PDB entry 1IUN | X-ray diffraction, 2.80 A resolution | chains A and B

[Chain A (and B)]
Protein: meta-Cleavage product hydrolase
Organism: Pseudomonas fluorescens
Notes: EC 3.7.1.9; chain B of this document is another copy of the same molecule, construct and numbering; everything in this record applies to it too
UniProt: P96965 (P96965_PSEFL); residue numbers follow UniProt; this construct covers 1-282
Sequence (282 residues; row label = number of the first residue in the row):
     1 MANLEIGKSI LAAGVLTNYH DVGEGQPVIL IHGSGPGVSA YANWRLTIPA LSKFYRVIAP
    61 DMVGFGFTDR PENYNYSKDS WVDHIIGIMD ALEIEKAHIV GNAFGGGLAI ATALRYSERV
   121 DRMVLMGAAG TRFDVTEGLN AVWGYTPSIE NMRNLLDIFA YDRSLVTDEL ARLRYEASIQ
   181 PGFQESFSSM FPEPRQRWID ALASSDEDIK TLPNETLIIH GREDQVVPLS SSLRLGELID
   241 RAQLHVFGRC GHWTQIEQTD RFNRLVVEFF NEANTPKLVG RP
Not modelled in the structure: 1, 274-282 (chain B: 1, 278-282)
Sequence notes: engineered mutation A103 (Ser in P96965)
Reported in the primary citation:
  - conformationally variable residues (side-chain flip): H252, W253
  - specificity-determining residues: A129, I199, V227 (proposed by the authors, not directly observed)

[Chain A / chain B interface]
Residue-residue contacts (38; chain A residue first):
  E215(A) - R261(B)  salt bridge
  R222(A) - G236(B)  hydrogen bond (side chain-backbone)
  R222(A) - I239(B)  hydrogen bond (side chain-backbone)
  R222(A) - D240(B)  salt bridge
  G236(A) - R222(B)  hydrogen bond (backbone-side chain)
  I239(A) - R222(B)  hydrogen bond (backbone-side chain)
  D240(A) - R222(B)  salt bridge
  D240(A) - R249(B)  salt bridge
  R241(A) - R249(B)
  A242(A) - F247(B)
  A242(A) - G248(B)  hydrogen bond (backbone-backbone)
  Q243(A) - H245(B)  hydrogen bond
  Q243(A) - V246(B)
  Q243(A) - F247(B)
  Q243(A) - R261(B)
  L244(A) - L244(B)  hydrophobic
  L244(A) - H245(B)
  L244(A) - V246(B)  hydrogen bond (backbone-backbone)
  H245(A) - Q243(B)  hydrogen bond
  H245(A) - L244(B)
  H245(A) - H245(B)  hydrogen bond
  V246(A) - Q243(B)
  V246(A) - L244(B)  hydrogen bond (backbone-backbone)
  F247(A) - A242(B)
  F247(A) - Q243(B)
  G248(A) - A242(B)  hydrogen bond (backbone-backbone)
  R249(A) - D240(B)  salt bridge
  R249(A) - R241(B)
  R261(A) - E215(B)  salt bridge
  R261(A) - Q243(B)
  R261(A) - E272(B)  salt bridge
  R264(A) - E268(B)  salt bridge
  R264(A) - E272(B)  salt bridge
  L265(A) - L265(B)  hydrophobic
  E268(A) - R264(B)  salt bridge
  E268(A) - E268(B)
  E272(A) - R261(B)  salt bridge
  E272(A) - R264(B)  salt bridge
Interface residues without a listed pair, chain A (21 interface residues in all): L233, E237
Interface residues without a listed pair, chain B (21 interface residues in all): L233, E237

[Summary]
Chain A and chain B each contribute 21 residues to their interface; the contacts include 11 hydrogen bonds and
12 salt bridges. Polar pairs include E215(A)-R261(B), R222(A)-D240(B) and D240(A)-R249(B). From the paper:
specificity determinants A129(A), I199(A) and V227(A); conformational variability at H252(A) and W253(A).
Chain A and chain B are both meta-Cleavage product hydrolase (Pseudomonas fluorescens); the structure,
meta-Cleavage product hydrolase from Pseudomonas fluorescens IP01 (CumD) S103A mutant hexagonal, was
determined by X-ray diffraction (same publication as 1IUO and 1IUP).
